PDB entry 7KH1 | electron microscopy, 3.20 A resolution | chains C3 and B4 of the 48 polymer chains in the assembly

Chain C3:
Protein: baseplate organization protein, gp11
Source organism: Vibrio phage XM1
Chain sequence (250 residues; numbered 1 to 250; the number before each row is that of its first residue):
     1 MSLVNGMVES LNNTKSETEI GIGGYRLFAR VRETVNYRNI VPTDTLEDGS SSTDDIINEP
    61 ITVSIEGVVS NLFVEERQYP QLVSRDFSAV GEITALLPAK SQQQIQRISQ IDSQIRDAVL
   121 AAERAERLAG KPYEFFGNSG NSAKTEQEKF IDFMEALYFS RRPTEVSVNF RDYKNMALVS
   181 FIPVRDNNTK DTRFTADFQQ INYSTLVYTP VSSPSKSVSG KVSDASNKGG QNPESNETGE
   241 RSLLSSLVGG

Chain B4:
Protein: baseplate stabilizing protein, gp12
Source organism: Vibrio phage XM1
Chain sequence (118 residues; each row starts with the number of its first residue):
     1 MNLIENITSE YIQTHALEFS RGFAVLTLIY EQAVQMWKMN VVYTRAGDEE PQPPIYGVKL
    61 ALSTTHIKHR NWPFDFTVID TTNNGMDPYR ADDFETGRCQ LYFITPEEMI QVRGVDVQ

How chain C3 and chain B4 interact:
Residue-residue contacts (74):
  Leu-96(C3) / Ala-33(B4)
  Leu-97(C3) / Ala-33(B4)  hydrogen bond (backbone-backbone)
  Leu-97(C3) / Val-34(B4)  hydrophobic
  Pro-98(C3) / Val-34(B4)
  Lys-100(C3) / Gln-35(B4)
  Gln-104(C3) / Met-86(B4)
  Arg-107(C3) / Asn-84(B4)  hydrogen bond
  Ile-108(C3) / Met-86(B4)  hydrophobic
  Ile-108(C3) / Tyr-89(B4)  hydrogen bond (backbone-side chain)
  Ile-111(C3) / Thr-82(B4)
  Ile-111(C3) / Asn-84(B4)
  Ile-111(C3) / Tyr-89(B4)
  Ile-111(C3) / Arg-98(B4)
  Asp-112(C3) / Tyr-89(B4)  hydrogen bond
  Asp-112(C3) / Arg-90(B4)  salt bridge
  Ile-115(C3) / Arg-90(B4)
  Ile-115(C3) / Asp-92(B4)
  Val-119(C3) / Asp-92(B4)
  Ser-217(C3) / Gln-32(B4)  hydrogen bond (backbone-side chain)
  Gly-220(C3) / Tyr-11(B4)
  Lys-221(C3) / Tyr-11(B4)
  Asp-224(C3) / Ile-12(B4)
  Ala-225(C3) / Ile-12(B4)
  Ser-226(C3) / Glu-10(B4)  hydrogen bond
  Ser-226(C3) / Ile-12(B4)  hydrogen bond (backbone-backbone)
  Ser-226(C3) / Gln-13(B4)
  Ser-226(C3) / Thr-14(B4)  hydrogen bond (backbone-backbone)
  Asn-227(C3) / Thr-14(B4)  hydrogen bond
  Lys-228(C3) / Asn-6(B4)
  Lys-228(C3) / Thr-8(B4)  hydrogen bond
  Lys-228(C3) / Glu-10(B4)  salt bridge
  Lys-228(C3) / Gln-13(B4)
  Lys-228(C3) / Thr-14(B4)  hydrogen bond (backbone-backbone)
  Lys-228(C3) / His-15(B4)
  Gly-229(C3) / Ala-16(B4)
  Gly-230(C3) / Ala-16(B4)
  Gln-231(C3) / Ile-4(B4)
  Gln-231(C3) / Glu-5(B4)  hydrogen bond (side chain-backbone)
  Gln-231(C3) / Ala-16(B4)  hydrogen bond (backbone-backbone)
  Gln-231(C3) / Leu-17(B4)
  Gln-231(C3) / Glu-18(B4)  hydrogen bond (backbone-backbone)
  Asn-232(C3) / Glu-18(B4)  hydrogen bond (side chain-backbone)
  Pro-233(C3) / Asn-2(B4)  hydrogen bond (backbone-side chain)
  Pro-233(C3) / Leu-17(B4)  hydrophobic
  Pro-233(C3) / Glu-18(B4)
  Pro-233(C3) / Phe-103(B4)  hydrophobic
  Glu-234(C3) / Asn-2(B4)  hydrogen bond (backbone-side chain)
  Glu-234(C3) / Ser-20(B4)  hydrogen bond
  Glu-234(C3) / Glu-107(B4)
  Asn-236(C3) / Asn-2(B4)
  Asn-236(C3) / Leu-3(B4)  hydrogen bond (side chain-backbone)
  Asn-236(C3) / Glu-5(B4)
  Thr-238(C3) / Glu-5(B4)
  Gly-239(C3) / Met-1(B4)
  Gly-239(C3) / Leu-3(B4)
  Gly-239(C3) / Tyr-102(B4)
  Glu-240(C3) / Met-1(B4)
  Glu-240(C3) / Asn-2(B4)
  Arg-241(C3) / Met-1(B4)  hydrogen bond (backbone-backbone)
  Arg-241(C3) / Ile-79(B4)
  Arg-241(C3) / Gln-100(B4)
  Arg-241(C3) / Tyr-102(B4)  hydrogen bond
  Ser-242(C3) / Met-1(B4)
  Leu-243(C3) / Met-1(B4)  hydrophobic
  Leu-243(C3) / Ile-104(B4)  hydrophobic
  Leu-243(C3) / Glu-108(B4)
  Leu-243(C3) / Val-112(B4)  hydrophobic
  Leu-244(C3) / Met-1(B4)  hydrophobic
  Leu-247(C3) / Thr-65(B4)
  Leu-247(C3) / Ile-104(B4)  hydrophobic
  Leu-247(C3) / Val-112(B4)
  Val-248(C3) / Gln-111(B4)
  Val-248(C3) / Val-112(B4)
  Gly-249(C3) / Val-112(B4)
Interface residues without a listed pair, chain C3 (41 interface residues in all): Ile-93, Gln-110, Gln-114, Ser-223, Ser-235
Interface residues without a listed pair, chain B4 (44 interface residues in all): Phe-19, Ser-63, Thr-77, Thr-96, Thr-105, Pro-106

Overview:
Chain C3 and chain B4 form an interface of 41 and 44 residues respectively, with 21 hydrogen bonds and 2 salt
bridges. Among the polar pairs are Asp-112(C3)/Arg-90(B4), Lys-228(C3)/Glu-10(B4) and Arg-107(C3)/Asn-84(B4).
Here chain C3 is baseplate organization protein, gp11 and chain B4 is baseplate stabilizing protein, gp12,
both from Vibrio phage XM1. Entry 7KH1 (Baseplate Complex for Myoviridae Phage XM1) was determined by electron
microscopy (same publication as 7KMX, 7KJK and 7KLN).
